3TG2 - chain A; structure by X-ray diffraction, 1.10 A resolution.

Chain A:
Name: Vibriobactin-specific isochorismatase
Source organism: Vibrio cholerae
Notes: EC 3.3.2.1; fragment: ISC domain
UniProt: P0C6D3 (VIBB_VIBCH); residue numbers follow UniProt; this construct covers 1-215
Amino-acid sequence (223 residues; numbered 1 to 223; the number before each row is that of its first residue):
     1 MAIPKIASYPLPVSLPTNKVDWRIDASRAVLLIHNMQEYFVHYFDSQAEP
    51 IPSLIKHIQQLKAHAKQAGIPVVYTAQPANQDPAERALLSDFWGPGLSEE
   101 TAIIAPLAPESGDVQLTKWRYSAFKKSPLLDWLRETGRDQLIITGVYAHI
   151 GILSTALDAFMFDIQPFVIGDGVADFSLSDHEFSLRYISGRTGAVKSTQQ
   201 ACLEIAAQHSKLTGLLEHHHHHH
Not modelled in the structure: 1, 207-223
Construct notes: engineered mutation Asn35 (Asp in P0C6D3); expression tag (216-223)
Residues lining bound ligands: isochorismic acid (ISC; (5S,6S)-5-[(1-carboxyethenyl)oxy]-6-hydroxycyclohexa-1,3-diene-1-carboxylic acid): Ile3, His34, Asn35, Phe40, Gln77, Arg86, Leu89, Trp93, Gly96, Lys118, Tyr121, Val146, Tyr147, Ile150, Gly151, Ile152

In short:
Chain A binds isochorismic acid.
Chain A is Vibriobactin-specific isochorismatase (Vibrio cholerae); the structure, Crystal structure of the
ISC domain of VibB in complex with isochorismate, was determined by X-ray diffraction (same publication as
3TB4).
